PDB entry 1HCR | X-ray diffraction, 2.30 A resolution | chains C and A of the 3 polymer chains in the assembly

Chain C:
Molecule: 13-nt DNA strand
Sequence (13 nucleotides; each row starts with the number of its first residue):
    17 TCTTATCAAA AAC

Chain A:
Name: Protein (hin recombinase)
UniProtKB: P03013 (HIN_SALTY); residue numbers follow UniProt; this construct covers 139-190
Amino-acid sequence (52 residues; row label = number of the first residue in the row):
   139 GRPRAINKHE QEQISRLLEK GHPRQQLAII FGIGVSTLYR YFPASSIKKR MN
Curated features (UniProtKB/Swiss-Prot):
  - DNA-binding region: Arg162 to Pro181 (H-T-H motif)

How chain C and chain A interact:
Contacting residue pairs (27; chain C residue first):
  DC18(C) - Tyr177(A)  sugar contact
  DC18(C) - Ile185(A)  base contact
  DT19(C) - Tyr177(A)  hydrogen bond to the phosphate
  DT19(C) - Ser183(A)  phosphate contact
  DT19(C) - Ile185(A)  base contact
  DT20(C) - Tyr177(A)  base contact
  DT20(C) - Pro181(A)  phosphate contact
  DT20(C) - Ala182(A)  hydrogen bond to the phosphate
  DT20(C) - Ser183(A)  hydrogen bond to the phosphate
  DT20(C) - Ser184(A)  phosphate contact
  DT20(C) - Lys186(A)  hydrogen bond to the phosphate
  DT20(C) - Lys187(A)  hydrogen bond to the base
  DT20(C) - Arg188(A)  base contact
  DA21(C) - Lys186(A)  sugar contact
  DA21(C) - Lys187(A)  sugar contact
  DA21(C) - Arg188(A)  base contact
  DT22(C) - Arg188(A)  sugar contact
  DT22(C) - Met189(A)  hydrogen bond to the sugar
  DT22(C) - Asn190(A)  hydrogen bond to the base
  DC23(C) - Asn190(A)  sugar contact
  DA24(C) - Asn190(A)  sugar contact
  DA26(C) - Arg140(A)  hydrogen bond to the base
  DA27(C) - Gly139(A)  base contact
  DA27(C) - Arg140(A)  hydrogen bond to the base
  DA27(C) - Pro141(A)  phosphate contact
  DA28(C) - Gly139(A)  sugar contact
  DA28(C) - Pro141(A)  phosphate contact
Also at the interface, not in a pair above, chain A (17 interface residues in all): Arg162, Gln163, Ser174

Summary:
10 residues of chain C face 17 of chain A across their interface, with 9 hydrogen bonds. Polar contacts
include DT20(C)-Lys187(A), DT22(C)-Asn190(A) and DA26(C)-Arg140(A).
Chain C is a 13-nt DNA strand and chain A is Protein (hin recombinase); the structure, Hin recombinase bound
to DNA: the origin of specificity in major and minor groove interactions, was determined by X-ray diffraction.
